8XAS - chains D and E of the 10 polymer chains in the assembly; structure by X-ray diffraction, 2.35 A resolution.

[Chain D (and E)]
Name: Two-component response regulator ARR1
Source organism: Arabidopsis thaliana
Notes: chain E of this document is another copy of the same molecule, construct and numbering; everything in this record applies to it too
UniProt: Q940D0 (ARR1_ARATH); residues 1-81 here correspond to UniProt positions 221-301 (UniProt number = residue number + 220)
Chain sequence (81 residues; row label = number of the first residue in the row):
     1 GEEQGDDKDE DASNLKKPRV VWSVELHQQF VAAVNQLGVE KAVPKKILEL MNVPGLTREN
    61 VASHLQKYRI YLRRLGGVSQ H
Disordered / not traced: 1-16, 77-81 (chain E: 1-16, 76-81)
Modified residues: Mse51 (selenomethionine; parent Met)

[Chain D / chain E interface]
Pairs across the interface (12):
  Tyr71(D) - Pro54(E)
  Tyr71(D) - Gly55(E)
  Leu72(D) - Pro18(E)  hydrophobic
  Arg74(D) - Leu26(E)
  Arg74(D) - Val53(E)
  Arg74(D) - Pro54(E)
  Leu75(D) - Val20(E)
  Leu75(D) - Val21(E)  hydrogen bond (backbone-backbone)
  Leu75(D) - Val53(E)  hydrophobic
  Leu75(D) - Pro54(E)
  Leu75(D) - Leu56(E)
  Gly76(D) - Val21(E)
Other interface residues (no listed pair), chain E (9 interface residues in all): Arg19

[Overview]
Chain D and chain E form an interface of 5 and 9 residues respectively; the contacts include 1 hydrogen bond.
Its one hydrogen bond, Leu75(D)-Val21(E), is backbone to backbone.
Chain D and chain E are both Two-component response regulator ARR1 (Arabidopsis thaliana); the structure,
Crystal structure of AtARR1-DBD in complex with a DNA fragment, was determined by X-ray diffraction, deposited
together with 8XAT.
